Entry 4YHP (X-ray diffraction, 2.53 A resolution); this record covers chains C and F of the 10 polymer chains in the assembly.

# Chain C
Name: Fab Heavy Chain
Organism: Homo sapiens
Notes: antibody fragment or engineered binder
Sequence (229 residues; numbered 1 to 229; the number before each row is that of its first residue):
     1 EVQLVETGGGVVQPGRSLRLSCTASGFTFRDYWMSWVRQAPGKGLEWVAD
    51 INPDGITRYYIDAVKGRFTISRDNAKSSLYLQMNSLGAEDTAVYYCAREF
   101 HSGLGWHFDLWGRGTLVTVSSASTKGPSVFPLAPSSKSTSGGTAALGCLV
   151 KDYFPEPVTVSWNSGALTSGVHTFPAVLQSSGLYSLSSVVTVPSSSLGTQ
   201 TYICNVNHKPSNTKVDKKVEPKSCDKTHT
Disordered / not traced: 138-141, 224-229
Disulfide bonds: C22-C96, C148-C204

# Chain F
Name: Fab Light Chain
Organism: Homo sapiens
Notes: antibody fragment or engineered binder
Sequence (215 residues; row label = number of the first residue in the row):
     1 SYVLTQPPSVSVAPGQTARITCGGTNIGDISVHWYQQRPGQAPLVVVYDD
    51 SDRPSGIPERFSGSNSGNTATLTISRVEAGDEADYYCQVWDDSINAYVFG
   101 TGTKVTVLRTVAAPSVFIFPPSDSQLKSGTASVVCLLNNFYPREAKVQWK
   151 VDNALQSGNSQESVTEQDSKDSTYSLSSTLTLSKADYEKHKVYACEVTHQ
   201 GLSSPVTKSFNRGEC
Disordered / not traced: 1-2, 214-215
Disulfide bonds: C22-C87, C135-C195

# Chain C / chain F interface
Contacting residue pairs (9):
  Q13(C) - R76(F)  hydrogen bond
  S121(C) - T17(F)  hydrogen bond
  S121(C) - S75(F)
  A122(C) - Q16(F)
  S123(C) - G15(F)  hydrogen bond (side chain-backbone)
  S123(C) - Q16(F)  hydrogen bond (backbone-side chain)
  S123(C) - R76(F)
  K125(C) - Q16(F)
  L183(C) - Q16(F)
Interface residues without a listed pair, chain C (8 interface residues in all): R16, S181
Interface residues without a listed pair, chain F (6 interface residues in all): E59

# Summary
The interface between chain C and chain F involves 8 residues on one side and 6 on the other; the contacts
include 4 hydrogen bonds. Among the polar pairs are Q13(C)-R76(F), S121(C)-T17(F) and S123(C)-G15(F).
Chain C is Fab Heavy Chain and chain F is Fab Light Chain, both from Homo sapiens; the structure, Crystal
structure of 309M3-B Fab in complex with H3K9me3 peptide, was determined by X-ray diffraction together with
4YHY and 4YHZ from the same study.
